PDB entry 4RFU | X-ray diffraction, 1.20 A resolution | chains A and B of the 3 polymer chains in the assembly

== Chain A (and B) ==
Protein: Coat protein
Organism: Epinephelus coioides nervous necrosis virus
Notes: chain B of this document is another copy of the same molecule, construct and numbering; everything in this record applies to it too
UniProtKB: Q8JNX5 (Q8JNX5_9VIRU); residues 2-125 here correspond to UniProt positions 215-338 (UniProt number = residue number + 213)
Amino-acid sequence (125 residues; row label = number of the first residue in the row):
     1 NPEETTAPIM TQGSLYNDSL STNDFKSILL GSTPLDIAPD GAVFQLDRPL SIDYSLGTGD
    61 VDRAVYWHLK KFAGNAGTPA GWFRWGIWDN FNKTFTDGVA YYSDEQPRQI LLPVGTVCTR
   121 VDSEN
Disordered / not traced: 1-6, 124-125
Differences from the reference sequence: expression tag (1)
Ion coordination: Ca2+: Asp60, Val61, Asp62 (shared with 1 residue of chain C)
Reported in the primary citation:
  - Ca2+ coordination: Asp60, Asp62
  - self-association interface (contacts with another copy of this molecule): Gly86, Gln109, Ile110
  - specificity-determining residues: Met10 to Ser14, Leu20 to Asp24, Asp40 to Leu46, Phe72 to Thr78 (by similarity / conservation)

== How chain A and chain B interact ==
Residue-residue contacts (31; chain A residue first):
  Ser14(A) - Asn90(B)
  Tyr16(A) - Ile87(B)  hydrophobic
  Arg48(A) - Gln45(B)
  Arg48(A) - Leu46(B)  hydrogen bond (side chain-backbone)
  Arg48(A) - Asp47(B)
  Arg48(A) - Trp67(B)
  Pro49(A) - Pro49(B)  hydrophobic
  Asp60(A) - Asp60(B)
  Val61(A) - Asp62(B)
  Arg63(A) - Arg63(B)  hydrogen bond (side chain-backbone)
  Arg63(A) - Ala64(B)
  Arg63(A) - Val65(B)
  Glu105(A) - Leu56(B)
  Gln106(A) - Tyr54(B)
  Pro107(A) - Tyr54(B)
  Pro107(A) - Val99(B)  hydrophobic
  Arg108(A) - Ile87(B)
  Gln109(A) - Ala64(B)
  Gln109(A) - Val65(B)  hydrogen bond (side chain-backbone)
  Gln109(A) - Ile87(B)
  Ile110(A) - Val65(B)
  Ile110(A) - Trp67(B)  hydrogen bond (backbone-side chain)
  Ile110(A) - His68(B)
  Ile110(A) - Ile87(B)  hydrophobic
  Ile110(A) - Trp88(B)
  Leu111(A) - Val65(B)  hydrophobic
  Leu111(A) - Trp67(B)  hydrogen bond (backbone-side chain)
  Pro113(A) - Gln45(B)
  Pro113(A) - Trp67(B)
  Val114(A) - Gln45(B)  hydrogen bond (backbone-side chain)
  Val114(A) - Asn90(B)
Interface residues without a listed pair, chain A (19 interface residues in all): Gln12, Asp53, Leu112
Interface residues without a listed pair, chain B (19 interface residues in all): Tyr66, Asp89

== Overview ==
Chain A and chain B each contribute 19 residues to their interface, with 6 hydrogen bonds. Among the polar
pairs are Arg48(A)-Leu46(B), Arg63(A)-Arg63(B) and Gln109(A)-Val65(B). Asp60(A), Val61(A) and Asp62(A) form
the Ca2+ site. The paper reports Ca2+ coordination by Asp60(A) and Asp62(A); specificity determinants
Met10(A), Leu20(A) and Asp40(A) among others.
Chain A and chain B are both Coat protein (Epinephelus coioides nervous necrosis virus); the structure,
Crystal structure of truncated P-domain from Grouper nervous necrosis virus capsid protein at 1.2A, was
determined by X-ray diffraction (same publication as 4RFT and 4WIZ).
